7PGR - chains N and F; structure by electron microscopy, 4.00 A resolution.

Chain N (and F):
Protein: Neurofibromin
Source organism: Homo sapiens
Notes: chain F of this document is another copy of the same molecule, construct and numbering; everything in this record applies to it too
UniProtKB: P21359 (NF1_HUMAN); residue numbers follow UniProt; this construct covers 1-2839
Chain sequence (2839 residues; row label = number of the first residue in the row):
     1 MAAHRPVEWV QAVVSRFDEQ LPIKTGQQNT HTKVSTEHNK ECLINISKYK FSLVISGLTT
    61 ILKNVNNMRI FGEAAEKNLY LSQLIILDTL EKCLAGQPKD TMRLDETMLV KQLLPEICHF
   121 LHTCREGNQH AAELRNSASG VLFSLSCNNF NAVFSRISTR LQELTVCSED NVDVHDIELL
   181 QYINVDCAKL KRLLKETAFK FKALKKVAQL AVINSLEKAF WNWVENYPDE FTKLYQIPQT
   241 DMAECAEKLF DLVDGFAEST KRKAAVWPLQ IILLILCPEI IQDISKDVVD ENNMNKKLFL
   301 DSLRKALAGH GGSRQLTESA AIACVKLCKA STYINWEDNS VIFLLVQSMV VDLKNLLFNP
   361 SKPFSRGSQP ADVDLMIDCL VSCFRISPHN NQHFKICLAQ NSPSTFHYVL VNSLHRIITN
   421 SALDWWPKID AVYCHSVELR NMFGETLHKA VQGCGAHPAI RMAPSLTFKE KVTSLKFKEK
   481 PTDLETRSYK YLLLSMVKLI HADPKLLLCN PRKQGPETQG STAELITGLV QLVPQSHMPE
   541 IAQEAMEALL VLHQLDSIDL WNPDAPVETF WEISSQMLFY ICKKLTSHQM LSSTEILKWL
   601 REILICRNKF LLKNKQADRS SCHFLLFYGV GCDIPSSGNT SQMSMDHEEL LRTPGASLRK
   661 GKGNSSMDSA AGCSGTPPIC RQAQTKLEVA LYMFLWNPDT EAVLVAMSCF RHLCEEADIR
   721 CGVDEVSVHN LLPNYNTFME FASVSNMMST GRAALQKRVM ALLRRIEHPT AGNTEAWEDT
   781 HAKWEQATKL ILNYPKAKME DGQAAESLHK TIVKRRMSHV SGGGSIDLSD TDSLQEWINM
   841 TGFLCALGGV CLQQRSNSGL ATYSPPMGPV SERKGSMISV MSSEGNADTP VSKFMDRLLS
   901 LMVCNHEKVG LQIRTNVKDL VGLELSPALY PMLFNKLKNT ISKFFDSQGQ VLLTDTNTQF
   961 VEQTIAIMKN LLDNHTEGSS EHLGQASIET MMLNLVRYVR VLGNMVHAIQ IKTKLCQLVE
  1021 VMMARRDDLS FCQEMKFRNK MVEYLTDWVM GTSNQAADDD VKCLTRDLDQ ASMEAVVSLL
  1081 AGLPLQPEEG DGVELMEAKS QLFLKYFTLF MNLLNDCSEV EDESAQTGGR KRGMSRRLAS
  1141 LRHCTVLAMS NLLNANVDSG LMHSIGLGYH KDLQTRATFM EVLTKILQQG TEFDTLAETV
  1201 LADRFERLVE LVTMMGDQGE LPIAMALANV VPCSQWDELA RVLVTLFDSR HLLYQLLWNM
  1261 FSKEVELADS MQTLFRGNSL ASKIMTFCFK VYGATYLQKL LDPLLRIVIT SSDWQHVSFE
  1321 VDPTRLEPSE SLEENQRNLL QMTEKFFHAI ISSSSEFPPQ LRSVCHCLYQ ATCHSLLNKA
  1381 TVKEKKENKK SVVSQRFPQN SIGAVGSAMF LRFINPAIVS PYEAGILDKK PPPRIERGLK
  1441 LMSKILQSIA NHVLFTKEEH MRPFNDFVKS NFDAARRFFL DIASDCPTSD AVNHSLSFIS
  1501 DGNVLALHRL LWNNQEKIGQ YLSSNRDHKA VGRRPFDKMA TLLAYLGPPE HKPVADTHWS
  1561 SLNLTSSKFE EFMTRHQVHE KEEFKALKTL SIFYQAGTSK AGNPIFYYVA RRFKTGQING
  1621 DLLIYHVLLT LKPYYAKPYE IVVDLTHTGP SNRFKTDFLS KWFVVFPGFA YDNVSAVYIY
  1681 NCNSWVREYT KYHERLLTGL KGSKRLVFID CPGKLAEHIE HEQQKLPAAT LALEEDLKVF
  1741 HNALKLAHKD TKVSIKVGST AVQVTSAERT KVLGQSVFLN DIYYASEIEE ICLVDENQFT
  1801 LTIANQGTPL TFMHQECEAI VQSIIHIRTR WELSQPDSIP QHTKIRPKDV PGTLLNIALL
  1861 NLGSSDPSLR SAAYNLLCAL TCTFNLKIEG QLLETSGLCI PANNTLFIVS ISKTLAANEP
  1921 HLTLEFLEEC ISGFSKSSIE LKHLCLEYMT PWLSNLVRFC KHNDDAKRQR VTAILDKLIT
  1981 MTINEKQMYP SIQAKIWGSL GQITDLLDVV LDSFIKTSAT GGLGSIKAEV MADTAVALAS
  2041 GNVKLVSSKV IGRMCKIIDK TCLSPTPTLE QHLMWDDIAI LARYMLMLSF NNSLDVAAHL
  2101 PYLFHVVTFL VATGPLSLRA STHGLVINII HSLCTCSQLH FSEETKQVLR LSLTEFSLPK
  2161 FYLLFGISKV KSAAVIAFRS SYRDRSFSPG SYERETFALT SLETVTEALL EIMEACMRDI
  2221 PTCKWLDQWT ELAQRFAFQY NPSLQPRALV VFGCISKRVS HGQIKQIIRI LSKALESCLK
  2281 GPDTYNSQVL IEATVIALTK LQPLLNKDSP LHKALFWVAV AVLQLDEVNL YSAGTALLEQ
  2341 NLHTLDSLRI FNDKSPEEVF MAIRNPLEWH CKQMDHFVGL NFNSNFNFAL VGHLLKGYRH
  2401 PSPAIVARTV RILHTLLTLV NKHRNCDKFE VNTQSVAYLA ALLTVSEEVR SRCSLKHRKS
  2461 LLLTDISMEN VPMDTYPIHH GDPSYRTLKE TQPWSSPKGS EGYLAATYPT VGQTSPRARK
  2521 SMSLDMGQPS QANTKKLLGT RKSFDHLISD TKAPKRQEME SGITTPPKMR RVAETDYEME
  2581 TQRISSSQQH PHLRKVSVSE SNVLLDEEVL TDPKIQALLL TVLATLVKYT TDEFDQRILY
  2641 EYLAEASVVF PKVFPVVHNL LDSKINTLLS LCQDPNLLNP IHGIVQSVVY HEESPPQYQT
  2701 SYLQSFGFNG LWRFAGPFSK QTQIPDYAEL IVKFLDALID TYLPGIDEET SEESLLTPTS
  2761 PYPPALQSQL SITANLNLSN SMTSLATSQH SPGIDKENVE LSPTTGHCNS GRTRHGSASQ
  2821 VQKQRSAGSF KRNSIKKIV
Unresolved in the structure: 1-3, 456-481, 621-673, 796-830, 854-886, 1122-1133, 1380-1397, 2459-2600, 2746-2839
Metal / ion sites: Zn2+: Cys-1032, His-1558, His-1576
Swiss-Prot annotation at these positions:
  - motif: Lys-2555 to Arg-2571 (Bipartite nuclear localization signal)
  - site: Arg-1276 (Arginine finger)
  - modified residue: Ala-2 (N-acetylalanine), Ser-864 (Phosphoserine), Ser-876 (Phosphoserine), Ser-2188 (Phosphoserine), Ser-2467 (Phosphoserine), Thr-2514 (Phosphothreonine), Ser-2515 (Phosphoserine), Ser-2521 (Phosphoserine), Ser-2523 (Phosphoserine), Ser-2543 (Phosphoserine), Thr-2565 (Phosphothreonine), Ser-2597 (Phosphoserine), Ser-2802 (Phosphoserine), Ser-2817 (Phosphoserine)
  - natural variant: His-31 (H31R: In NF1), Ala-74 (A74D: In mismatch repair deficient cancer cells), Tyr-80 (Y80C; Y80S), Ser-82 (S82F: In NF1), Cys-93 (C93W: In NF1; C93Y: In NF1), Ile-117 (I117S: In NF1), Leu-145 (L145P: In NF1), Ile-157 (I157N: In NF1), Arg-160 (R160T: In NF1), Asp-176 (D176E: Found in mismatch repair deficient cancer cells), Asp-186 (D186V: In NF1), Leu-194 (L194R: In NFNS), 80 further natural variant entries in UniProt
  - mutagenesis: Lys-1691 (K1691A: Reduces phospholipid binding; when associated with A-1695; A-1769 and A-1771), Arg-1695 (R1695A: Reduces phospholipid binding; when associated with A-1691; A-1769 and A-1771), Arg-1769 (R1769A: Reduces phospholipid binding; when associated with A-1691; A-1695 and A-1771), Lys-1771 (K1771A: Reduces phospholipid binding; when associated with A-1691; A-169 and A-1769; Reduces protein stability)
Reported in the primary citation:
  - Zn2+ coordination: Cys-1032, His-1558, His-1576

Chain N / chain F interface:
Pairs across the interface - 104 pairs, chain N then chain F:
  Arg-5(N) with Asn-2659(F); Asp-2662(F), salt bridge
  Pro-6(N) with Val-2688(F), hydrophobic
  Trp-9(N) with Leu-2661(F); Asp-2662(F), hydrogen bond (side chain-backbone); Ile-2665(F); Leu-2669(F); Val-2688(F), hydrophobic
  Arg-16(N) with Leu-2669(F), hydrogen bond (side chain-backbone); Ser-2670(F); Cys-2672(F), hydrogen bond (side chain-backbone)
  Asn-29(N) with Gln-2673(F), hydrogen bond
  His-31(N) with Gln-2673(F), hydrogen bond
  Ser-35(N) with Gln-2673(F)
  Cys-42(N) with His-2682(F)
  Asn-45(N) with Gln-2686(F)
  Tyr-49(N) with Tyr-2690(F), hydrophobic
  Lys-50(N) with Glu-2692(F), salt bridge
  Asp-1527(N) with Ala-2407(F); Arg-2411(F), salt bridge
  Thr-1541(N) with Glu-2155(F); Leu-2158(F)
  Tyr-1545(N) with Thr-2154(F)
  Pro-1867(N) with Phe-2178(F), hydrophobic
  Tyr-1874(N) with His-2131(F)
  Gln-1891(N) with Thr-2135(F); Ser-2137(F)
  Leu-1893(N) with His-2131(F), hydrogen bond (backbone-side chain); Cys-2134(F), hydrophobic; Thr-2135(F)
  Thr-1895(N) with His-2131(F); Leu-2153(F)
  Ser-1896(N) with Ser-2157(F)
  Leu-1898(N) with Asn-2128(F)
  Cys-1899(N) with Asn-2128(F); Ala-2174(F), hydrophobic; Phe-2178(F), hydrophobic
  Ile-1900(N) with Phe-2090(F), hydrophobic; Phe-2178(F)
  Pro-1901(N) with Met-2087(F); Phe-2090(F)
  Asn-1903(N) with Gln-1993(F); Asp-2033(F), hydrogen bond (side chain-backbone); Val-2036(F); Ala-2037(F)
  Thr-1905(N) with Pro-1990(F)
  Leu-1906(N) with Ala-2037(F), hydrophobic
  Phe-1907(N) with Asn-2091(F)
  Glu-1940(N) with Lys-1986(F); Pro-1990(F); Arg-2183(F), salt bridge
  His-1943(N) with His-1943(F); Gln-1987(F)
  Lys-1986(N) with Glu-1940(F)
  Gln-1987(N) with His-1943(F)
  Pro-1990(N) with Thr-1905(F); Glu-1940(F)
  Gln-1993(N) with Asn-1903(F)
  Asp-2033(N) with Asn-1903(F), hydrogen bond (backbone-side chain)
  Val-2036(N) with Asn-1903(F)
  Ala-2037(N) with Asn-1903(F); Leu-1906(F), hydrophobic
  Met-2087(N) with Pro-1901(F)
  Phe-2090(N) with Ile-1900(F), hydrophobic; Pro-1901(F)
  Asn-2091(N) with Phe-1907(F)
  Asn-2128(N) with Leu-1898(F); Cys-1899(F)
  His-2131(N) with Tyr-1874(F); Leu-1893(F), hydrogen bond (side chain-backbone); Thr-1895(F)
  Cys-2134(N) with Leu-1893(F), hydrophobic
  Thr-2135(N) with Leu-1893(F)
  Ser-2137(N) with Gln-1891(F)
  Leu-2153(N) with Thr-1895(F)
  Thr-2154(N) with Thr-1541(F); Tyr-1545(F)
  Glu-2155(N) with Thr-1541(F)
  Ser-2157(N) with Ser-1896(F)
  Leu-2158(N) with Thr-1541(F); Ala-1544(F), hydrophobic
  Ala-2174(N) with Cys-1899(F), hydrophobic
  Phe-2178(N) with Cys-1899(F), hydrophobic; Ile-1900(F)
  Arg-2183(N) with Glu-1940(F), salt bridge
  Ala-2407(N) with Asp-1527(F)
  Arg-2411(N) with Asp-1527(F), salt bridge
  Asn-2659(N) with Arg-5(F)
  Asp-2662(N) with Arg-5(F), salt bridge; Trp-9(F), hydrogen bond (backbone-side chain)
  Ile-2665(N) with Trp-9(F)
  Asn-2666(N) with Ala-12(F)
  Leu-2669(N) with Trp-9(F); Arg-16(F), hydrogen bond (backbone-side chain)
  Ser-2670(N) with Arg-16(F)
  Cys-2672(N) with Arg-16(F), hydrogen bond (backbone-side chain)
  Gln-2673(N) with Asn-29(F), hydrogen bond; His-31(F), hydrogen bond; Ser-35(F)
  His-2682(N) with Cys-42(F)
  Gln-2686(N) with Asn-45(F)
  Val-2688(N) with Pro-6(F), hydrophobic; Trp-9(F), hydrophobic
  Glu-2692(N) with Lys-50(F), salt bridge
Interface residues without a listed pair, chain N (113 interface residues in all): Glu-8, Val-10, Ala-12, Val-13, His-38, Ile-46, His-1528, Arg-1533, Asp-1537, Ala-1540, Ala-1544, Ser-1865, Arg-1870, Gly-1897, Ala-1902, Asn-1904, Ile-1939, Leu-1944, Glu-1947, Tyr-1989, Ser-1991, Ala-1994, Gly-1998, Thr-2034, Leu-2086, Gly-2124, Ile-2127, Arg-2150, Leu-2151, Lys-2160, Val-2175, Ala-2177, Ser-2180, Tyr-2182, Glu-2211, His-2658, Leu-2661, Leu-2671, Asp-2674, Pro-2675, Leu-2678, Asn-2679, Val-2685, Val-2689, Tyr-2690, Glu-2693
Interface residues without a listed pair, chain F (112 interface residues in all): Glu-8, Val-10, Val-13, His-38, Ile-46, Tyr-49, His-1528, Arg-1533, Asp-1537, Ala-1540, Ser-1865, Pro-1867, Arg-1870, Gly-1897, Ala-1902, Ile-1939, Leu-1944, Glu-1947, Tyr-1989, Ser-1991, Ala-1994, Gly-1998, Thr-2034, Leu-2086, Gly-2124, Ile-2127, Arg-2150, Leu-2151, Lys-2160, Val-2175, Ala-2177, Ser-2180, Tyr-2182, Glu-2211, His-2658, Asn-2666, Leu-2671, Asp-2674, Pro-2675, Leu-2678, Asn-2679, Val-2685, Val-2689, Glu-2693

In short:
Chain N and chain F form an interface of 113 and 112 residues respectively, with 14 hydrogen bonds and 8 salt
bridges. Among the polar pairs are Arg-5(N)/Asp-2662(F), Lys-50(N)/Glu-2692(F) and Asp-1527(N)/Arg-2411(F).
Cys-1032(N), His-1558(N) and His-1576(N) form the Zn2+ site. From UniProt: 4 mutagenesis sites on chain N. The
paper reports Zn2+ coordination by Cys-1032(N), His-1558(N) and His-1576(N).
Chain N and chain F are both Neurofibromin (Homo sapiens); the structure, The structure of human neurofibromin
isoform 2 in closed conformation, was determined by electron microscopy together with 7PGQ, 7PGP, 7PGS, 7PGT
and 7PGU from the same study.
